Entry 6DVD (X-ray diffraction, 3.90 A resolution); this record covers chains D and H of the 8 polymer chains in the assembly.

== Chain D ==
Protein: DNA-directed RNA polymerase subunit beta'
From: Mycobacterium tuberculosis (strain ATCC 25618 / H37Rv)
Notes: EC 2.7.7.6
Reference sequence: P9WGY7 (RPOC_MYCTU); numbering as in UniProt (aligned over 1-1316)
Chain sequence (1316 residues; row label = number of the first residue in the row):
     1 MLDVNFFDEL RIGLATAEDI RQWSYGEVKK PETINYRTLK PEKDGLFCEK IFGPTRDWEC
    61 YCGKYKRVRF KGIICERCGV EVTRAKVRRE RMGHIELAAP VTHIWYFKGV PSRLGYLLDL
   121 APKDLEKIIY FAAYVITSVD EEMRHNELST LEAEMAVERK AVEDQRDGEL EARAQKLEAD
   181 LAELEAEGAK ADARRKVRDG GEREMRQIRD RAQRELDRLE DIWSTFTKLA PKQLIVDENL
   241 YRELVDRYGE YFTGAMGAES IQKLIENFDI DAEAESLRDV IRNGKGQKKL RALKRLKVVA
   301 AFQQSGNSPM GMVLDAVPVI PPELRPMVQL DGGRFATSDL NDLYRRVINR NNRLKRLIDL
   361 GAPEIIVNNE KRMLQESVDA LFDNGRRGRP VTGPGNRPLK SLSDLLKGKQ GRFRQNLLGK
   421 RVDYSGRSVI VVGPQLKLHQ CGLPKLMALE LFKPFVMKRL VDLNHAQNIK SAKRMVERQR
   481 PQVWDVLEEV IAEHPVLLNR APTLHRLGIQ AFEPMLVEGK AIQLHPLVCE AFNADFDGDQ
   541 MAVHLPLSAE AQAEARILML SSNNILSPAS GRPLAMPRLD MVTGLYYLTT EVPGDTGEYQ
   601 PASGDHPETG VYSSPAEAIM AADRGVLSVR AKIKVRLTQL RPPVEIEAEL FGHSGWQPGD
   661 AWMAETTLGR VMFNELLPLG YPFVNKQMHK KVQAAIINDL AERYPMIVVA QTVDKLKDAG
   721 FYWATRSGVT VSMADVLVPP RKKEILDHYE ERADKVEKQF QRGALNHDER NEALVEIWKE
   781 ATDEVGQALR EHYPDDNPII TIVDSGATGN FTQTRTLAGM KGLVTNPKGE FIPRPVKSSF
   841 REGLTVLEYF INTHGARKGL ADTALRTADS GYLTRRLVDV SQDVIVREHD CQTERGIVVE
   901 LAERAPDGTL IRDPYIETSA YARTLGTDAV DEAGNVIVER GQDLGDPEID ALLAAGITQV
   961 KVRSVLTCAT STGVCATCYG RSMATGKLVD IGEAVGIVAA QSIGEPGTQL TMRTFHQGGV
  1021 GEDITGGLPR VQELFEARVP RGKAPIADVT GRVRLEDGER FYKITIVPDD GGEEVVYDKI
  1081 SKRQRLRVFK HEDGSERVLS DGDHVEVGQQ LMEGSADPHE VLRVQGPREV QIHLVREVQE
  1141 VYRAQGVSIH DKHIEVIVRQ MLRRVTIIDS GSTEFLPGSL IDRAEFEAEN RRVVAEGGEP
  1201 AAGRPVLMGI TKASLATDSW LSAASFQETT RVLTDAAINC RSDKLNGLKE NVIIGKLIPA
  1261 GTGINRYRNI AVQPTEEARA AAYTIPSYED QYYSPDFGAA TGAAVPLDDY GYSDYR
Disordered / not traced: 1-2, 1012-1025, 1282-1316
Bound ions: Zn2+ site 1: Cys60, Cys62, Cys75, Cys78; Zn2+ site 2: Cys891, Cys968, Cys975, Cys978
UniProt features mapped onto this chain:
  - binding site (Zn(2+)): Cys60, Cys62, Cys75, Cys78, Cys891, Cys968, Cys975, Cys978
  - binding site (Mg(2+)): Asp535, Asp537, Asp539

== Chain H ==
Molecule: 24-nt DNA strand
From: Mycobacterium tuberculosis H37Rv
Sequence (24 nucleotides; each row starts with the number of its first residue):
     2 CGTGTCAGTA GCTGTCACGG ATGC

== Chain D / chain H interface ==
Residue-residue contacts - 14 pairs, chain D then chain H:
  Pro111(D) with DA22(H), sugar contact; DT23(H), phosphate contact
  Ser112(D) with DT23(H), hydrogen bond to the phosphate
  Tyr116(D) with DA22(H), hydrogen bond to the phosphate; DT23(H), phosphate contact
  Pro122(D) with DT23(H), phosphate contact; DG24(H), phosphate contact
  Lys123(D) with DG24(H), hydrogen bond to the phosphate
  Arg291(D) with DT23(H), base contact; DG24(H), hydrogen bond to the base
  Lys294(D) with DA22(H), salt bridge to the phosphate
  Arg389(D) with DT10(H), hydrogen bond to the base
  Arg1038(D) with DC19(H), sugar contact; DG20(H), salt bridge to the phosphate
Also at the interface, not in a pair above, chain D (11 interface residues in all): Ala121, Asn396
Also at the interface, not in a pair above, chain H (8 interface residues in all): DA11, DG12

== Overview ==
Chain D and chain H form an interface of 11 and 8 residues respectively, with 5 hydrogen bonds and 2 salt
bridges. Polar pairs include Arg291(D)-DG24(H), Arg389(D)-DT10(H) and Ser112(D)-DT23(H). UniProt lists 8
Zn2+-binding residues and 3 Mg2+-binding residues on chain D.
Here chain D is DNA-directed RNA polymerase subunit beta' (Mycobacterium tuberculosis (strain ATCC 25618 /
H37Rv)) and chain H is a 24-nt DNA strand (Mycobacterium tuberculosis H37Rv). Entry 6DVD (Crystal structure of
Mycobacterium tuberculosis transcription initiation complex(ECF sigma factor L) with 6 nt spacer and ...) was
determined by X-ray diffraction, deposited together with 6DV9, 6DVB, 6DVC and 6DVE.
